Entry 5K3X (X-ray diffraction, 1.60 A resolution); this record covers chains A and B.

# Chain A (and B)
Name: Putative sulfite oxidase
Organism: Rhizobium meliloti
Notes: EC 1.8.3.1; chain B of this document is another copy of the same molecule, construct and numbering; everything in this record applies to it too
Reference sequence: Q92M24 (Q92M24_RHIME); residue numbers follow UniProt; this construct covers 32-399
Amino-acid sequence (369 residues; row label = number of the first residue in the row):
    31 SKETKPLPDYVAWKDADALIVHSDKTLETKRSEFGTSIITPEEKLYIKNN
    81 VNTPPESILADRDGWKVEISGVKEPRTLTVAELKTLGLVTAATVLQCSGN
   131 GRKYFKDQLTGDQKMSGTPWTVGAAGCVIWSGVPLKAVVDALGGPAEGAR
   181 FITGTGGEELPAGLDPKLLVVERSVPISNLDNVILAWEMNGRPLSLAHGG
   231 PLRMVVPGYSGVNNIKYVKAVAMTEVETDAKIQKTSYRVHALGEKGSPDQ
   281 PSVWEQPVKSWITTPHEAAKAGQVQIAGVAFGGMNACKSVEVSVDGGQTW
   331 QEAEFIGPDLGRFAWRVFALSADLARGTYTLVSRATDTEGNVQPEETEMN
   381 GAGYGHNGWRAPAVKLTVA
Disordered / not traced: 31-56 (chain B: 31-54)
Sequence notes: expression tag (31); conflict Lys78 (Arg in Q92M24)
Metal / ion sites: (molybdopterin-S,S)-oxo-molybdenum Mo near Cys127 (its only coordinating residue here)
Small-molecule neighbours: (molybdopterin-S,S)-oxo-molybdenum (MSS): Tyr76, Ile77, Lys78, Asn79, Asn80, Val81, Leu125, Cys127, Ser128, Gly186, Glu188, Val201, Ala227, His228, Arg233, Ser240, Gly241, Val242, Asn244, Ile245, Lys246, Tyr247, Tyr267

# Interface between chain A and chain B
Contacting residue pairs (59; chain A residue first):
  Gly65(A) - Glu218(B)
  Gly65(A) - Gly221(B)
  Thr66(A) - Leu118(B)
  Thr66(A) - Thr120(B)  hydrogen bond (backbone-side chain)
  Thr66(A) - Ser161(B)  hydrogen bond
  Thr66(A) - Glu218(B)  hydrogen bond (backbone-side chain)
  Ser67(A) - Thr120(B)
  Ser67(A) - Ile159(B)
  Ser67(A) - Ser161(B)
  Ser67(A) - Glu218(B)  hydrogen bond
  Ser67(A) - Asn220(B)
  Ser67(A) - Gly221(B)  hydrogen bond (side chain-backbone)
  Ile68(A) - Thr120(B)
  Ile69(A) - Gly221(B)
  Pro71(A) - Asn220(B)
  Pro71(A) - Gly221(B)
  Pro71(A) - Arg222(B)
  Glu73(A) - Arg222(B)  salt bridge
  Lys114(A) - Gln305(B)
  Thr115(A) - Gln303(B)
  Thr115(A) - Gln305(B)  hydrogen bond (backbone-side chain)
  Leu116(A) - Gln303(B)
  Leu116(A) - Gln305(B)
  Gly117(A) - Gln305(B)
  Leu118(A) - Thr66(B)
  Leu118(A) - Ala307(B)  hydrophobic
  Leu118(A) - Ile336(B)
  Thr120(A) - Thr66(B)  hydrogen bond (side chain-backbone)
  Thr120(A) - Ser67(B)
  Thr120(A) - Ile68(B)
  Thr120(A) - Ile336(B)
  Thr120(A) - Gly337(B)
  Ile159(A) - Ser67(B)
  Ser161(A) - Thr66(B)  hydrogen bond
  Ser161(A) - Ser67(B)
  Glu218(A) - Gly65(B)
  Glu218(A) - Thr66(B)  hydrogen bond (side chain-backbone)
  Glu218(A) - Ser67(B)  hydrogen bond
  Asn220(A) - Ser67(B)
  Asn220(A) - Ile69(B)
  Asn220(A) - Pro71(B)
  Gly221(A) - Gly65(B)
  Gly221(A) - Ser67(B)  hydrogen bond (backbone-side chain)
  Gly221(A) - Ile69(B)
  Gly221(A) - Pro71(B)
  Arg222(A) - Pro71(B)
  Arg222(A) - Glu73(B)  salt bridge
  Arg222(A) - Arg222(B)
  Gln303(A) - Thr115(B)
  Gln303(A) - Leu116(B)
  Gln305(A) - Lys114(B)
  Gln305(A) - Thr115(B)  hydrogen bond (side chain-backbone)
  Gln305(A) - Leu116(B)
  Gln305(A) - Gly117(B)
  Ala307(A) - Leu118(B)  hydrophobic
  Ile336(A) - Leu118(B)
  Ile336(A) - Thr120(B)
  Gly337(A) - Thr120(B)
  Leu340(A) - Leu340(B)  hydrophobic
Interface residues without a listed pair, chain A (35 interface residues in all): Glu63, Phe64, Glu72, Lys74, Val119, Met219, Val304, Pro338, Asp339, Ala349
Interface residues without a listed pair, chain B (35 interface residues in all): Glu63, Phe64, Glu72, Val119, Met219, Pro223, Val304, Pro338, Asp339, Ala349

# In short
The chain A/chain B interface involves 35 residues from each chain, with 12 hydrogen bonds and 2 salt bridges.
Among the polar pairs are Glu73(A)-Arg222(B), Thr66(A)-Thr120(B) and Thr66(A)-Ser161(B). Bound to chain A:
(molybdopterin-S,S)-oxo-molybdenum.
Chain A and chain B are both Putative sulfite oxidase (Rhizobium meliloti); the structure, Crystal Structure
of the sulfite dehydrogenase, SorT R78K mutant from Sinorhizobium meliloti, was determined by X-ray
diffraction together with 5WA0 from the same study.
